7TFI - chains A and E of the 10 polymer chains in the assembly; structure by electron microscopy, 3.41 A resolution.

# Chain A
Molecule: Replication factor C subunit 1
Source organism: Saccharomyces cerevisiae
UniProtKB: P38630 (RFC1_YEAST); numbering as in UniProt (aligned over 1-861)
Amino-acid sequence (861 residues; row label = number of the first residue in the row):
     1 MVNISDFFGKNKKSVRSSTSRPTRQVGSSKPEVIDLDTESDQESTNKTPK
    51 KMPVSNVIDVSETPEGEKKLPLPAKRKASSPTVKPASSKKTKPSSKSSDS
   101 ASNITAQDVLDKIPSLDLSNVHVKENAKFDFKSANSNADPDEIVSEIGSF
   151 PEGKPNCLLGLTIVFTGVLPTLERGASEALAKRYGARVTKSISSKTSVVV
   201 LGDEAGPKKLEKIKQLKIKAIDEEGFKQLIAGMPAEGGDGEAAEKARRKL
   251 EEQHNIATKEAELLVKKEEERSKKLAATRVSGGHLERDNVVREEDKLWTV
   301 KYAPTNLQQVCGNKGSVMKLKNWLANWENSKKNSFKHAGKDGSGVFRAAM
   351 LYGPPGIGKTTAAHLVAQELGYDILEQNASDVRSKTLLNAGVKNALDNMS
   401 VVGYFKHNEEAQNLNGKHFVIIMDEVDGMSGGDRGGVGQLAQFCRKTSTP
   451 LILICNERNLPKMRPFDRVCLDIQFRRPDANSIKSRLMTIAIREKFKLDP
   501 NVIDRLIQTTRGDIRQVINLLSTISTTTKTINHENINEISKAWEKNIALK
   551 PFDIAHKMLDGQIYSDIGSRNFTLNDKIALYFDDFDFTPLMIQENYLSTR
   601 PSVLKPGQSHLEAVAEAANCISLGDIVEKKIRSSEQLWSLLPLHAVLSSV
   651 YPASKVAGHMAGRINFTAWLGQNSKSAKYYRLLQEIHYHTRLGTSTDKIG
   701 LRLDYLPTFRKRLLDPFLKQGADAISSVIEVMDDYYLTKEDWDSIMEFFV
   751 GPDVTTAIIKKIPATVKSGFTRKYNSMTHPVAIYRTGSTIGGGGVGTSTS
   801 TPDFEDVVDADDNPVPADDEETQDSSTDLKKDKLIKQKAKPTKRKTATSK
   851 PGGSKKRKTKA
Not modelled in the structure: 1-291, 408-411, 430-434, 692-861
Ion coordination: Mg2+: T360, D424 (together with ATP-gamma-S)
Ligand contacts: ATP-gamma-S (AGS; phosphothiophosphoric acid-adenylate ester): T299, Y302, A303, P304, Q309, V310, C311, P355, G356, I357, G358, K359, T360, T361, D424, N456, R486, I514, R515
Curated features (UniProtKB/Swiss-Prot):
  - motif (Nuclear localization signal): K830 to L834, K855 to K860
  - binding site (ATP): T299, C311, G353 to T361, N456
  - modified residue: T38 (Phosphothreonine), S40 (Phosphoserine), T63 (Phosphothreonine)
  - mutagenesis: D427 (D427H: In cs mutant CDC44-2; causes cell cycle arrest), G436 (G436R: In cs mutant CDC44-3/4; causes cell cycle arrest), G512 (G512A: In cs mutant CDC44-9; no effect), D513 (D513N: In cs mutants CDC44-1/5/8 and CDC44-9; causes cell cycle arrest)

# Chain E
Molecule: Replication factor C subunit 5
Source organism: Saccharomyces cerevisiae
UniProtKB: P38251 (RFC5_YEAST); residues 1-354 here = UniProt positions 1-354
Amino-acid sequence (354 residues; each row starts with the number of its first residue):
     1 MSLWVDKYRPKSLNALSHNEELTNFLKSLSDQPRDLPHLLLYGPNGTGKK
    51 TRCMALLESIFGPGVYRLKIDVRQFVTASNRKLELNVVSSPYHLEITPSD
   101 MGNNDRIVIQELLKEVAQMEQVDFQDSKDGLAHRYKCVIINEANSLTKDA
   151 QAALRRTMEKYSKNIRLIMVCDSMSPIIAPIKSRCLLIRCPAPSDSEIST
   201 ILSDVVTNERIQLETKDILKRIAQASNGNLRVSLLMLESMALNNELALKS
   251 SSPIIKPDWIIVIHKLTRKIVKERSVNSLIECRAVLYDLLAHCIPANIIL
   301 KELTFSLLDVETLNTTNKSSIIEYSSVFDERLSLGNKAIFHLEGFIAKVM
   351 CCLD
Not modelled in the structure: 120-132
Ligand contacts:
  - ADP (adenosine-5'-diphosphate): V5, D6, Y8, R9, P10, A15, L16, S17, H18, P44, N45, G46, T47, G48, K49, K50, T51, R52, I201, L230, R231, L234
  - ATP-gamma-S (AGS; phosphothiophosphoric acid-adenylate ester): R155, E159, P180, R184
Curated features (UniProtKB/Swiss-Prot):
  - binding site (ATP): V5, S17, G43 to T51, R231

# Interface between chain A and chain E
Contacting residue pairs - 52 pairs, chain A then chain E:
  Q593(A) with Y287(E); F340(E)
  E594(A) with R283(E), hydrogen bond (backbone-side chain); Y287(E)
  Y596(A) with E343(E), hydrogen bond
  L597(A) with V276(E); L279(E), hydrophobic; I280(E), hydrophobic; R283(E); E343(E)
  H610(A) with V276(E)
  L611(A) with R274(E); M350(E); C351(E)
  E612(A) with C351(E), hydrogen bond
  A615(A) with A347(E), hydrophobic
  A618(A) with E343(E); G344(E)
  N619(A) with R331(E), hydrogen bond; K348(E)
  S622(A) with F328(E); R331(E), hydrogen bond; H341(E), hydrogen bond
  L623(A) with R331(E)
  D625(A) with G335(E); N336(E), hydrogen bond (side chain-backbone); K337(E), hydrogen bond (side chain-backbone); F340(E); H341(E), salt bridge
  I626(A) with L334(E)
  E628(A) with K337(E), salt bridge
  K629(A) with L334(E); G335(E), hydrogen bond (side chain-backbone); N336(E)
  W669(A) with Y287(E), hydrophobic; K337(E); I339(E), hydrophobic
  Q672(A) with Y287(E); A291(E)
  Y679(A) with A291(E); H292(E); C293(E), hydrophobic
  Y680(A) with L290(E), hydrogen bond (side chain-backbone); C293(E), hydrophobic
  L683(A) with C293(E), hydrophobic
  Q684(A) with S99(E)
  Y688(A) with L85(E); N86(E); T97(E); S99(E), hydrogen bond
  R691(A) with R9(E); K50(E)
Interface residues without a listed pair, chain A (29 interface residues in all): L590, V614, I621, S634, S676
Interface residues without a listed pair, chain E (36 interface residues in all): V88, E95, D149, S333, D354

# Overview
29 residues of chain A face 36 of chain E across their interface; the contacts include 11 hydrogen bonds and 2
salt bridges. Polar pairs include D625(A)-H341(E), E628(A)-K337(E) and E594(A)-R283(E). Chain A binds
ATP-gamma-S. Ligands of chain E: ATP-gamma-S and ADP.
Chain A is Replication factor C subunit 1 and chain E is Replication factor C subunit 5, both from
Saccharomyces cerevisiae; the structure, Atomic model of the S. cerevisiae clamp-clamp loader complex PCNA-RFC
bound to DNA with an open ..., was determined by electron microscopy (same publication as 7TFH, 7TFJ, 7TFK and
7TFL).
